9ATO - chains C and D of the 6 polymer chains in the assembly; structure by electron microscopy, 3.20 A resolution.

== Chain C ==
Name: Spike glycoprotein
From: Severe acute respiratory syndrome coronavirus 2
Reference sequence: P0DTC2 (SPIKE_SARS2); aligned to UniProt positions 14-1207 over residues 14-1207 (the alignment contains insertions or deletions, so no single offset holds)
Sequence (1230 residues; numbered 14 to 1243; the number before each row is that of its first residue):
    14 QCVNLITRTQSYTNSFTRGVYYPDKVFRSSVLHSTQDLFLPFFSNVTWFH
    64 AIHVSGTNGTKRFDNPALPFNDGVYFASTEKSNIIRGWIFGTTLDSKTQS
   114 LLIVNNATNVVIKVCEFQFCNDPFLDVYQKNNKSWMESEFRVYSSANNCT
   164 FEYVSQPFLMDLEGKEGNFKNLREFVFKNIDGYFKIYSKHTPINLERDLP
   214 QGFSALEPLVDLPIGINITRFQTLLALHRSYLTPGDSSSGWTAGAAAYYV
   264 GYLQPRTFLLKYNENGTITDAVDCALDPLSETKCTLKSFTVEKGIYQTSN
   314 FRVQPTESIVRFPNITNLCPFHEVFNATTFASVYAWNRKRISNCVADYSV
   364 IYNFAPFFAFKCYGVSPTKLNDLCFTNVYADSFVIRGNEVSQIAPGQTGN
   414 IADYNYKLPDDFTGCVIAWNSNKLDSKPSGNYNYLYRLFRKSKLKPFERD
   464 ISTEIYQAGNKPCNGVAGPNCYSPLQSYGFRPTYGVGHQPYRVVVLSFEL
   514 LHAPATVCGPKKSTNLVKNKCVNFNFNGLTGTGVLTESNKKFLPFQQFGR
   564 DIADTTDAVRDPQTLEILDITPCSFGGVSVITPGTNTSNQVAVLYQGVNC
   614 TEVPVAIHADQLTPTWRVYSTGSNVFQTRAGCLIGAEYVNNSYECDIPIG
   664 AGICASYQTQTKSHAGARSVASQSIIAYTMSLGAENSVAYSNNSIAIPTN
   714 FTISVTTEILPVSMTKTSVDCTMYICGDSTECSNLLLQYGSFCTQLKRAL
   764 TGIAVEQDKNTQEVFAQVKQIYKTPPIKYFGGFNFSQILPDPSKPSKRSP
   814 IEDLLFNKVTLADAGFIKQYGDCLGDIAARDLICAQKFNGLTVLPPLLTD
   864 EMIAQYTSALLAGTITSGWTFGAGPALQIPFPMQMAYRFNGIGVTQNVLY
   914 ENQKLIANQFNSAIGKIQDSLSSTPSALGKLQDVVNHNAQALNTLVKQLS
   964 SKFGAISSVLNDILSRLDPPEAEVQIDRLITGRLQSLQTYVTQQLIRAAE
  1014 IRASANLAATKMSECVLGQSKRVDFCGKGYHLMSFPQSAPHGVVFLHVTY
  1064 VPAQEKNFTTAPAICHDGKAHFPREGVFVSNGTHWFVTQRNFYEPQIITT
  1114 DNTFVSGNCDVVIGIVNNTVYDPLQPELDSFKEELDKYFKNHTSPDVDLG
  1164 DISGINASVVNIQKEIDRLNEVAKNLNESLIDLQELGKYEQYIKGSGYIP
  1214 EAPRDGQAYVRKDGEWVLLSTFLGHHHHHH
Not modelled in the structure: 69-74, 141-148, 175-182, 246-251, 617-636, 672-686, 824-844, 1144-1243
Construct notes: variant I19 (Thr in P0DTC2), S24 (Ala27 in P0DTC2), A80 (Val83 in P0DTC2), D139 (Gly142 in P0DTC2), Q142 (His146 in P0DTC2), E179 (Gln183 in P0DTC2), E209 (Val213 in P0DTC2), H335 (Gly339 in P0DTC2), T342 (Arg346 in P0DTC2), I364 (Leu368 in P0DTC2), F367 (Ser371 in P0DTC2), P369 (Ser373 in P0DTC2), F371 (Ser375 in P0DTC2), A372 (Thr376 in P0DTC2), N401 (Asp405 in P0DTC2), S404 (Arg408 in P0DTC2), N413 (Lys417 in P0DTC2), K436 (Asn440 in P0DTC2), P441 (Val445 in P0DTC2), S442 (Gly446 in P0DTC2), K456 (Asn460 in P0DTC2), N473 (Ser477 in P0DTC2), K474 (Thr478 in P0DTC2), A480 (Glu484 in P0DTC2), P482 (Phe486 in P0DTC2), S486 (Phe490 in P0DTC2), R494 (Gln498 in P0DTC2), Y497 (Asn501 in P0DTC2), H501 (Tyr505 in P0DTC2), G610 (Asp614 in P0DTC2), Y651 (His655 in P0DTC2), K675 (Asn679 in P0DTC2), H677 (Pro681 in P0DTC2), K760 (Asn764 in P0DTC2), Y792 (Asp796 in P0DTC2), H950 (Gln954 in P0DTC2), K965 (Asn969 in P0DTC2); engineered mutation A678 (Arg682 in P0DTC2), G679 (Arg683 in P0DTC2), P813 (Phe817 in P0DTC2), P888 (Ala892 in P0DTC2), P895 (Ala899 in P0DTC2), P938 (Ala942 in P0DTC2), P982 (Lys986 in P0DTC2), P983 (Val987 in P0DTC2); expression tag (1208-1243)
Swiss-Prot annotation at these positions:
  - glycosylation (N-linked (GlcNAc...) asparagine): N17 (complex), N122 (hybrid)
Disulfide bonds: C15-C133, C128-C162, C287-C297, C332-C357, C375-C428, C387-C521, C476-C484, C534-C586, C613-C645, C658-C667, C734-C756, C739-C745, C1028-C1039, C1078-C1122
Glycans and other covalent adducts: N-acetylglucosamine (NAG) linked to N58, N278, N327, N705, N713, N797, N1070, N1094, N1130

== Chain D ==
Name: Nanosota-3C
From: Vicugna pacos
Sequence (136 residues; numbered 1 to 136; the number before each row is that of its first residue):
     1 QVQLQESGGGLVQAGGSLRLSCAASGSIFSPNTMGWFRQALGKQREGVAF
    51 ISSIASTSYWLPVKGRFTITRDNTKNTVHLQMNSLIPEDTAVYYCYAVDK
   101 SQDYWGQGTQVTVSSGGQHHHHHHGAYPYDVPDYAS
Not modelled in the structure: 116-136
Disulfide bonds: C22-C95
What the authors report for this chain:
  - contacts within the chain: F50-W60 (pi stacking)

== How chain C and chain D interact ==
Contacting residue pairs (12):
  T342(C) - Q102(D)
  Y347(C) - V98(D)
  S442(C) - Q44(D)
  Y445(C) - Q44(D)
  N446(C) - W105(D)
  T466(C) - T33(D)
  T466(C) - S52(D)
  G478(C) - T57(D)
  G478(C) - S58(D)
  V479(C) - K64(D)
  A480(C) - Y59(D)
  A480(C) - K64(D)  hydrogen bond (backbone-side chain)
Interface residues without a listed pair, chain C (12 interface residues in all): R462, I464, I468
Interface residues without a listed pair, chain D (13 interface residues in all): P31, R45, K100

== In short ==
The interface between chain C and chain D involves 12 residues on one side and 13 on the other, with 1
hydrogen bond. The hydrogen-bonded pair is A480(C)-K64(D). Covalently linked N-acetylglucosamine: at N58(C),
N278(C), N327(C), N705(C), N713(C) and N797(C) and 3 more. From the paper: contacts within the chain involving
F50(D) and W60(D).
Here chain C is Spike glycoprotein (Severe acute respiratory syndrome coronavirus 2) and chain D is
Nanosota-3C (Vicugna pacos). Entry 9ATO (XBB.1.5 spike/Nanosota-3C complex) was determined by electron
microscopy, deposited together with 9ATP.
